PDB entry 8B9C | electron microscopy, 4.60 A resolution (low resolution: residue-level contacts below are approximate; hydrogen-bond / salt-bridge calls are withheld) | chains B and J of the 20 polymer chains in the assembly

[Chain B]
Protein: DNA polymerase alpha subunit B
From: Saccharomyces cerevisiae
Reference sequence: P38121 (DPOA2_YEAST); residue numbers follow UniProt; this construct covers 1-705
Sequence (705 residues; each row starts with the number of its first residue):
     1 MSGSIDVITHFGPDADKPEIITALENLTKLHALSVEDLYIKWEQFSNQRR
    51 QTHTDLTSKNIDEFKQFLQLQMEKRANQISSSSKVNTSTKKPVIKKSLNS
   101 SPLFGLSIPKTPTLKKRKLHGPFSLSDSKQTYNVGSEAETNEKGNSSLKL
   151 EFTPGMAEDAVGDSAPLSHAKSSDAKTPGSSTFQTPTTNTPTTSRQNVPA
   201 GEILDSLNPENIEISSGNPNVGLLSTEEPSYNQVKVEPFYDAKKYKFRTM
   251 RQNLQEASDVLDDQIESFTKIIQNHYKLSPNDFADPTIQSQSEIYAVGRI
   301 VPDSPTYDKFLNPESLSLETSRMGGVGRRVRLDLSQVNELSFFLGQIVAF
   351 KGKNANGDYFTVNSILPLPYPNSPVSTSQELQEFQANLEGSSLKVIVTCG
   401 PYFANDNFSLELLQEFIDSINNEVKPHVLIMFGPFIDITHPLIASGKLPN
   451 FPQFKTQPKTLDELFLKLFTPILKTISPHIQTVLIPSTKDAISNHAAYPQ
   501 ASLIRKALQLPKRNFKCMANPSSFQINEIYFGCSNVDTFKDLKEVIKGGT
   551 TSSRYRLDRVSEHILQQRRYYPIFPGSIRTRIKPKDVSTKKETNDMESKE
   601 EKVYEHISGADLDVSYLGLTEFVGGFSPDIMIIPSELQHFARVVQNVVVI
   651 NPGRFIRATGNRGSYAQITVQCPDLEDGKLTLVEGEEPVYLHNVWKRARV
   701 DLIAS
Disordered / not traced: 80-202, 583-603
Swiss-Prot annotation at these positions:
  - modified residue: Ser-126 (Phosphoserine)

[Chain J]
Protein: DNA polymerase alpha catalytic subunit A
From: Saccharomyces cerevisiae
Notes: EC 2.7.7.7
Reference sequence: P13382 (DPOLA_YEAST); residue numbers follow UniProt; this construct covers 1-1468
Sequence (1468 residues; numbered 1 to 1468; the number before each row is that of its first residue):
     1 MSSKSEKLEKLRKLQAARNGTSIDDYEGDESDGDRIYDEIDEKEYRARKR
    51 QELLHDDFVVDDDGVGYVDRGVEEDWREVDNSSSDEDTGNLASKDSKRKK
   101 NIKREKDHQITDMLRTQHSKSTLLAHAKKSQKKSIPIDNFDDILGEFESG
   151 EVEKPNILLPSKLRENLNSSPTSEFKSSIKRVNGNDESSHDAGISKKVKI
   201 DPDSSTDKYLEIESSPLKLQSRKLRYANDVQDLLDDVENSPVVATKRQNV
   251 LQDTLLANPPSAQSLADEEDDEDSDEDIILKRRTMRSVTTTRRVNIDSRS
   301 NPSTSPFVTAPGTPIGIKGLTPSKSLQSNTDVATLAVNVKKEDVVDPETD
   351 TFQMFWLDYCEVNNTLILFGKVKLKDDNCVSAMVQINGLCRELFFLPREG
   401 KTPTDIHEEIIPLLMDKYGLDNIRAKPQKMKYSFELPDIPSESDYLKVLL
   451 PYQTPKSSRDTIPSDLSSDTFYHVFGGNSNIFESFVIQNRIMGPCWLDIK
   501 GADFNSIRNASHCAVEVSVDKPQNITPTTTKTMPNLRCLSLSIQTLMNPK
   551 ENKQEIVSITLSAYRNISLDSPIPENIKPDDLCTLVRPPQSTSFPLGLAA
   601 LAKQKLPGRVRLFNNEKAMLSCFCAMLKVEDPDVIIGHRLQNVYLDVLAH
   651 RMHDLNIPTFSSIGRRLRRTWPEKFGRGNSNMNHFFISDICSGRLICDIA
   701 NEMGQSLTPKCQSWDLSEMYQVTCEKEHKPLDIDYQNPQYQNDVNSMTMA
   751 LQENITNCMISAEVSYRIQLLTLTKQLTNLAGNAWAQTLGGTRAGRNEYI
   801 LLHEFSRNGFIVPDKEGNRSRAQKQRQNEENADAPVNSKKAKYQGGLVFE
   851 PEKGLHKNYVLVMDFNSLYPSIIQEFNICFTTVDRNKEDIDELPSVPPSE
   901 VDQGVLPRLLANLVDRRREVKKVMKTETDPHKRVQCDIRQQALKLTANSM
   951 YGCLGYVNSRFYAKPLAMLVTNKGREILMNTRQLAESMNLLVVYGDTDSV
  1001 MIDTGCDNYADAIKIGLGFKRLVNERYRLLEIDIDNVFKKLLLHAKKKYA
  1051 ALTVNLDKNGNGTTVLEVKGLDMKRREFCPLSRDVSIHVLNTILSDKDPE
  1101 EALQEVYDYLEDIRIKVETNNIRIDKYKINMKLSKDPKAYPGGKNMPAVQ
  1151 VALRMRKAGRVVKAGSVITFVITKQDEIDNAADTPALSVAERAHALNEVM
  1201 IKSNNLIPDPQYYLEKQIFAPVERLLERIDSFNVVRLSEALGLDSKKYFR
  1251 REGGNNNGEDINNLQPLETTITDVERFKDTVTLELSCPSCDKRFPFGGIV
  1301 SSNYYRVSYNGLQCKHCEQLFTPLQLTSQIEHSIRAHISLYYAGWLQCDD
  1351 STCGIVTRQVSVFGKRCLNDGCTGVMRYKYSDKQLYNQLLYFDSLFDCEK
  1401 NKKQELKPIYLPDDLDYPKEQLTESSIKALTEQNRELMETGRSVVQKYLN
  1451 DCGRRYVDMTSIFDFMLN
Disordered / not traced: 1-1270
Swiss-Prot annotation at these positions:
  - zinc finger: Cys-1287 to Cys-1317 (CysA-type)
  - motif: Cys-1348 to Cys-1372 (CysB motif)
  - binding site (Zn(2+)): Cys-1287, Cys-1290, Cys-1314, Cys-1317, Cys-1348, Cys-1353, Cys-1367, Cys-1372
  - modified residue: Ser-2 (N-acetylserine), Ser-31 (Phosphoserine), Ser-82 (Phosphoserine), Ser-83 (Phosphoserine), Ser-84 (Phosphoserine), Ser-169 (Phosphoserine), Ser-170 (Phosphoserine), Thr-172 (Phosphothreonine), Ser-240 (Phosphoserine), Ser-274 (Phosphoserine), Thr-309 (Phosphothreonine), Thr-313 (Phosphothreonine)
  - natural variant: Gly-493 (G493R: In temperature sensitive mutant)
  - mutagenesis: Asp-236 (D236N: Increase in length of X' and Y' telomeres. No effect on telomere position effect. Reduced interaction with CDC13), Glu-238 (E238K: Increase in length of X' and Y' telomeres. Reduced interaction with CDC13), Pro-241 (P241T: Increase in length of X' and Y' telomeres. Reduced interaction with CDC13), Leu-868 (L868M: Increases rates of C-to-A transversion substitutions)

[Chain B / chain J interface]
Residue-residue contacts (111; chain B residue first):
  Ala-76(B) / Glu-1432(J)
  Arg-248(B) / Asn-1450(J)
  Arg-248(B) / Asp-1451(J)
  Arg-248(B) / Gly-1453(J)
  Arg-248(B) / Tyr-1456(J)
  Thr-249(B) / Tyr-1342(J)
  Thr-249(B) / Asp-1451(J)
  Thr-249(B) / Cys-1452(J)
  Thr-249(B) / Gly-1453(J)
  Met-250(B) / Ile-1338(J)
  Met-250(B) / Tyr-1341(J)
  Met-250(B) / Tyr-1342(J)
  Met-250(B) / Asp-1382(J)
  Met-250(B) / Leu-1385(J)
  Met-250(B) / Leu-1389(J)
  Met-250(B) / Tyr-1448(J)
  Met-250(B) / Asp-1451(J)
  Met-250(B) / Cys-1452(J)
  Arg-251(B) / Tyr-1341(J)
  Arg-251(B) / Asp-1382(J)
  Arg-251(B) / Gly-1453(J)
  Arg-251(B) / Arg-1454(J)
  Gln-252(B) / Tyr-1341(J)
  Gln-252(B) / Tyr-1378(J)
  Leu-254(B) / Leu-1346(J)
  Leu-254(B) / Val-1360(J)
  Leu-254(B) / Gly-1364(J)
  Leu-254(B) / Met-1376(J)
  Leu-254(B) / Tyr-1378(J)
  Gln-255(B) / Phe-1363(J)
  Ser-258(B) / Ser-1361(J)
  Ser-258(B) / Val-1362(J)
  Ser-258(B) / Phe-1363(J)
  Ser-258(B) / Gly-1364(J)
  Leu-261(B) / Val-1360(J)
  Asp-262(B) / Val-1362(J)
  Ile-265(B) / Val-1362(J)
  Val-301(B) / Gln-1359(J)
  Pro-302(B) / Gln-1359(J)
  Pro-305(B) / Ile-1355(J)
  Pro-305(B) / Thr-1357(J)
  Pro-305(B) / Leu-1368(J)
  Pro-305(B) / Asn-1369(J)
  Thr-306(B) / Ile-1355(J)
  Thr-306(B) / Val-1356(J)
  Tyr-307(B) / Gln-1359(J)
  Glu-319(B) / Val-1360(J)
  Glu-319(B) / Ser-1361(J)
  Glu-319(B) / Val-1362(J)
  Thr-320(B) / Val-1362(J)
  Arg-322(B) / Val-1362(J)
  Arg-322(B) / Phe-1363(J)
  Val-326(B) / Phe-1363(J)
  Val-326(B) / Arg-1366(J)
  Gly-327(B) / Val-1362(J)
  Gly-327(B) / Phe-1363(J)
  Arg-329(B) / Gln-1359(J)
  Arg-329(B) / Leu-1368(J)
  Ile-438(B) / Glu-1331(J)
  Ile-438(B) / His-1332(J)
  Ile-438(B) / Arg-1335(J)
  Ala-444(B) / His-1332(J)
  Ser-445(B) / Ser-1286(J)
  Gly-446(B) / Pro-1288(J)
  Gly-446(B) / Gln-1325(J)
  Gly-446(B) / Gln-1329(J)
  Lys-447(B) / Pro-1288(J)
  Lys-447(B) / Asp-1291(J)
  Leu-448(B) / Leu-1324(J)
  Leu-448(B) / Gln-1325(J)
  Leu-448(B) / Ser-1328(J)
  Asn-450(B) / Thr-1322(J)
  Phe-451(B) / Leu-1324(J)
  Pro-458(B) / Leu-1324(J)
  Lys-459(B) / Pro-1323(J)
  Lys-459(B) / Leu-1324(J)
  Lys-459(B) / Thr-1327(J)
  Lys-459(B) / Glu-1436(J)
  Thr-460(B) / Leu-1324(J)
  Thr-460(B) / Thr-1327(J)
  Thr-460(B) / Thr-1440(J)
  Thr-460(B) / Val-1444(J)
  Leu-461(B) / Leu-1324(J)
  Leu-461(B) / Glu-1331(J)
  Asp-462(B) / Lys-1447(J)
  Thr-488(B) / Arg-1335(J)
  Lys-489(B) / Arg-1335(J)
  Ala-491(B) / Glu-1331(J)
  Ala-491(B) / Lys-1447(J)
  Asn-494(B) / Lys-1447(J)
  Asn-494(B) / Tyr-1448(J)
  Asn-494(B) / Asp-1451(J)
  His-495(B) / Asp-1451(J)
  Ala-496(B) / Arg-1335(J)
  Ala-496(B) / Ile-1338(J)
  Ala-496(B) / Tyr-1342(J)
  Ala-497(B) / Tyr-1342(J)
  Phe-574(B) / Val-1360(J)
  Pro-575(B) / Arg-1358(J)
  Pro-575(B) / Gln-1359(J)
  Gly-576(B) / Arg-1358(J)
  Ile-578(B) / Arg-1358(J)
  His-606(B) / Ser-1339(J)
  His-606(B) / Leu-1340(J)
  His-606(B) / Ala-1343(J)
  Ser-608(B) / Ser-1339(J)
  Gly-609(B) / Ser-1339(J)
  Asp-611(B) / Ser-1339(J)
  Asp-611(B) / Tyr-1342(J)
  Leu-612(B) / Tyr-1342(J)
  Asp-613(B) / Tyr-1342(J)
Interface residues without a listed pair, chain B (63 interface residues in all): Gln-69, Asn-77, Ala-257, Ser-321, Ile-443, Leu-464, Ile-492, Ser-493, Ser-577, Ile-607
Interface residues without a listed pair, chain J (54 interface residues in all): Ala-1336, Trp-1345, Lys-1365, Ala-1429

[In short]
The interface between chain B and chain J involves 63 residues on one side and 54 on the other. From UniProt:
8 Zn2+-binding residues and 4 mutagenesis sites on chain J.
Here chain B is DNA polymerase alpha subunit B and chain J is DNA polymerase alpha catalytic subunit A, both
from Saccharomyces cerevisiae. Entry 8B9C (S. cerevisiae pol alpha - replisome complex) was determined by
electron microscopy, deposited together with 8B9A and 8B9B.
